PDB entry 6ELI | X-ray diffraction, 2.20 A resolution | chains A and B

[Chain A]
Name: reverse transcriptase
Organism: Human immunodeficiency virus type 1 BH10
UniProtKB: P03366 (POL_HV1B1); residues 1-555 here correspond to UniProt positions 600-1154 (UniProt number = residue number + 599)
Amino-acid sequence (557 residues; each row starts with the number of its first residue; numbers below 1 keep their minus sign (Met-1 is residue -1)):
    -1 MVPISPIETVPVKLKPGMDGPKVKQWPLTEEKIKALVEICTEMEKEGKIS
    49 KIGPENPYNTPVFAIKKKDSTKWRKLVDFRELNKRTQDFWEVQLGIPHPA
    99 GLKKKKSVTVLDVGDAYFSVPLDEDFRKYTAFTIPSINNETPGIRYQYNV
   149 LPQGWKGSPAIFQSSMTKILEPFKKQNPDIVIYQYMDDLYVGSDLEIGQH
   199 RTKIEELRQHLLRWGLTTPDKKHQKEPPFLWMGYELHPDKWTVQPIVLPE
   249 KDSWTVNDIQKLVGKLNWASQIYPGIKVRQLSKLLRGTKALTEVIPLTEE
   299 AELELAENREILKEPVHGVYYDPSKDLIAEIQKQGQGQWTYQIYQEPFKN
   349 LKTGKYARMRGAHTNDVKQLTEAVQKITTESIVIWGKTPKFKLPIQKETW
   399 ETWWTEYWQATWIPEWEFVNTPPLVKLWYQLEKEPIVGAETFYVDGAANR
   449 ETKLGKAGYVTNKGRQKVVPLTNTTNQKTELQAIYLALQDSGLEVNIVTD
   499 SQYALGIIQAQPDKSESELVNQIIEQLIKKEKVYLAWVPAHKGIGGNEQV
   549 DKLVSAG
Disordered / not traced: 555
Sequence notes: initiating methionine (-1); expression tag (0); engineered mutation Ser280 (Cys879 in P03366)
Ion coordination: Mg2+ site 1: Asp443, Asp549 (together with BA5); Mg2+ site 2: Asp443, Glu478, Asp498 (together with BA5)
Residues lining bound ligands:
  - BA5 (methyl 4-azanyl-1-oxidanyl-2-oxidanylidene-1,8-naphthyridine-3-carboxylate): Asp443, Gly444, Glu478, Asp498, Ser499, Gln500, Ala538, His539, Asp549, Ser553
  - Rilpivirine (T27; 4-{[4-({4-[(E)-2-cyanoethenyl]-2,6-dimethylphenyl}amino)pyrimidin-2-yl]amino}benzonitrile): Pro95, Leu100, Lys101, Lys103, Val106, Val179, Tyr181, Tyr188, Gly190, Pro225, Phe227, Leu228, Trp229, Leu234, His235, Pro236, Tyr318
From the paper describing this entry:
  - Mg2+ coordination: Asp443, Glu478, Asp498, Asp549
  - binding site for BA5: Gly444, Ser499, Gln500, Ala538, His539
  - mutagenesis - D443A/D549A: abolished catalytic activity

[Chain B]
Name: Gag-Pol polyprotein
Organism: Human immunodeficiency virus type 1 BH10
UniProtKB: P03366 (POL_HV1B1); residues 1-428 here correspond to UniProt positions 600-1027 (UniProt number = residue number + 599)
Amino-acid sequence (428 residues; row label = number of the first residue in the row):
     1 PISPIETVPVKLKPGMDGPKVKQWPLTEEKIKALVEICTEMEKEGKISKI
    51 GPENPYNTPVFAIKKKDSTKWRKLVDFRELNKRTQDFWEVQLGIPHPAGL
   101 KKKKSVTVLDVGDAYFSVPLDEDFRKYTAFTIPSINNETPGIRYQYNVLP
   151 QGWKGSPAIFQSSMTKILEPFKKQNPDIVIYQYMDDLYVGSDLEIGQHRT
   201 KIEELRQHLLRWGLTTPDKKHQKEPPFLWMGYELHPDKWTVQPIVLPEKD
   251 SWTVNDIQKLVGKLNWASQIYPGIKVRQLSKLLRGTKALTEVIPLTEEAE
   301 LELAENREILKEPVHGVYYDPSKDLIAEIQKQGQGQWTYQIYQEPFKNLK
   351 TGKYARMRGAHTNDVKQLTEAVQKITTESIVIWGKTPKFKLPIQKETWET
   401 WWTEYWQATWIPEWEFVNTPPLVKLWYQ
Disordered / not traced: 1-4, 216-223
Sequence notes: engineered mutation Ser280 (Cys879 in P03366)

[Chain A / chain B interface]
Pairs across the interface (113; chain A residue first):
  Val8(A) with Glu53(B)
  Pro9(A) with Glu53(B)
  Gln85(A) with Glu53(B), hydrogen bond (side chain-backbone)
  Asp86(A) with Lys20(B), salt bridge; Pro55(B)
  Phe87(A) with Pro52(B); Pro55(B)
  Trp88(A) with Pro52(B), hydrogen bond (backbone-backbone); Asn54(B); Pro55(B); Tyr56(B); Asn57(B); Thr131(B); Arg143(B)
  Val90(A) with Pro140(B), hydrophobic
  Gly93(A) with Asn137(B)
  Pro95(A) with Asn136(B); Asn137(B)
  His96(A) with Asn136(B), hydrogen bond (backbone-side chain)
  Gly99(A) with Asn136(B); Glu138(B)
  Leu100(A) with Asn136(B); Glu138(B)
  Lys101(A) with Glu138(B), salt bridge
  Ser162(A) with Pro52(B)
  Thr165(A) with Pro140(B)
  Gln373(A) with Thr397(B); Thr400(B); Trp401(B), hydrogen bond
  Thr376(A) with Thr400(B); Trp401(B)
  Thr377(A) with Thr400(B)
  Ile380(A) with Pro25(B), hydrophobic; Leu26(B); Thr27(B)
  Val381(A) with Pro25(B), hydrophobic; Ile135(B); Asn136(B), hydrogen bond (backbone-backbone)
  Ile382(A) with Ile135(B); Asn136(B)
  Trp383(A) with Ile135(B)
  Gly384(A) with Thr27(B); Glu28(B), hydrogen bond (backbone-backbone); Ile135(B)
  Trp402(A) with Lys331(B), hydrogen bond (backbone-side chain); His361(B); Asp364(B)
  Tyr405(A) with Lys331(B), hydrogen bond (backbone-side chain)
  Trp406(A) with Lys331(B); Pro392(B), hydrophobic; Val417(B); Asn418(B); Thr419(B); Pro420(B); Pro421(B)
  Gln407(A) with Lys331(B), hydrogen bond (backbone-side chain); Asp364(B); Pro392(B); Ile393(B); Gln394(B), hydrogen bond; Val417(B), hydrogen bond (side chain-backbone); Asn418(B)
  Ala408(A) with Asp364(B); Pro392(B), hydrogen bond (backbone-backbone); Ile393(B)
  Thr409(A) with Asp364(B), hydrogen bond (backbone-side chain); Val365(B)
  Trp410(A) with Thr362(B); Asn363(B); Val365(B), hydrophobic; Trp401(B); Tyr405(B)
  Pro412(A) with Trp401(B), hydrophobic
  Pro433(A) with Asn255(B); Leu289(B), hydrophobic
  Ile434(A) with Thr290(B)
  Val435(A) with Thr290(B)
  Thr439(A) with Lys287(B); Ala288(B); Leu289(B), hydrogen bond (side chain-backbone)
  Tyr441(A) with Val254(B); Gln258(B), hydrogen bond; Thr286(B); Lys287(B), hydrogen bond (side chain-backbone)
  Val458(A) with Thr286(B)
  Thr459(A) with Thr286(B)
  Asn460(A) with Thr286(B); Lys287(B); Ala288(B)
  Asn494(A) with Leu289(B)
  Val496(A) with Gln258(B); Leu289(B), hydrophobic
  Gln500(A) with Leu422(B)
  Leu503(A) with Leu422(B), hydrophobic
  Gly504(A) with Pro420(B)
  Tyr532(A) with Asn255(B), hydrogen bond; Leu289(B), hydrophobic
  Trp535(A) with Leu422(B); Trp426(B), hydrophobic
  Val536(A) with Gln258(B)
  Pro537(A) with Gly262(B); Asn265(B)
  Lys540(A) with Asn265(B); Ser280(B), hydrogen bond (backbone-side chain)
  Gly541(A) with Ser280(B)
  Ile542(A) with Gln258(B); Val261(B), hydrophobic
  Gly543(A) with Leu283(B), hydrogen bond (backbone-backbone); Gly285(B)
  Gly544(A) with Gly285(B), hydrogen bond (backbone-backbone); Thr286(B)
  Gln547(A) with Gly285(B), hydrogen bond (side chain-backbone); Thr286(B), hydrogen bond
Other interface residues (no listed pair), chain A (65 interface residues in all): Ile94, Ala158, Ile159, Glu169, Tyr181, Met357, Thr369, Thr386, Thr403, Gln507, Ala534
Other interface residues (no listed pair), chain B (58 interface residues in all): Lys49, Val276, Arg284, Trp337, Leu368, Glu396

[Summary]
65 residues of chain A and 58 residues of chain B are in contact; the contacts include 22 hydrogen bonds and 2
salt bridges. Polar contacts include Asp86(A)-Lys20(B), Lys101(A)-Glu138(B) and Gln85(A)-Glu53(B). The paper
reports a binding site for BA5 at Gly444(A), Ser499(A) and Gln500(A) among others; D443A/D549A of chain A
abolish catalytic activity.
Chain A is reverse transcriptase and chain B is Gag-Pol polyprotein, both from Human immunodeficiency virus
type 1 BH10; the structure, Structure of HIV-1 reverse transcriptase (RT) in complex with rilpivirine and an
RNase H inhibitor XZ462, was determined by X-ray diffraction.
